PDB entry 2Z6U | X-ray diffraction, 2.72 A resolution | chains C and A of the 3 polymer chains in the assembly

Chain C:
Molecule: 12-nt DNA strand
Sequence (12 nucleotides; row label = number of the first residue in the row):
   402 GATAGCGCTA TC

Chain A:
Name: Modification methylase HhaI
Source organism: Haemophilus parahaemolyticus
Notes: EC 2.1.1.37
UniProt: P05102 (MTH1_HAEPH); residues 1-327 here = UniProt positions 1-327
Amino-acid sequence (327 residues; each row starts with the number of its first residue):
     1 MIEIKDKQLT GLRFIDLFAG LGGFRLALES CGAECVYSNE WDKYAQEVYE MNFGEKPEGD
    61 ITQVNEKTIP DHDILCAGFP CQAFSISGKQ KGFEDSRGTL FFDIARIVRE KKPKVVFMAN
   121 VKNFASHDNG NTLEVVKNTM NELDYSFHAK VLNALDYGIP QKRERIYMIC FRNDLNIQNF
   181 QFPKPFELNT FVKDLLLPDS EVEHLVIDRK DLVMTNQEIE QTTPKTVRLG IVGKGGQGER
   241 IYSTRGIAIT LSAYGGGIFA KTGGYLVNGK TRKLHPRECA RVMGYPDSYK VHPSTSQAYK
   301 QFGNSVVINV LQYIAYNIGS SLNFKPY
Sequence notes: engineered mutation Ala119 (Glu in P05102)
Residues lining bound ligands: S-adenosylhomocysteine (SAH): Phe18, Ala19, Gly20, Leu21, Gly22, Gly23, Phe24, Asn39, Glu40, Trp41, Asp42, Gly59, Asp60, Ile61, Thr62, Gly78, Phe79, Pro80, Leu100, Tyr285, Asn304, Ser305, Val306
Curated features (UniProtKB/Swiss-Prot):
  - active site: Cys81
  - mutagenesis: Cys81 (C81G: Cells die, loss of methyltransferase activity, binds DNA about 3-fold more tightly ...), Gln237 (Q237X: Decrease in enzyme activity due to 98%-99% loss of DNA-binding activity. No change in substrate specificity)

How chain C and chain A interact:
Residue-residue contacts - 27 pairs, chain C then chain A:
  DG402(C) with Tyr44(A), sugar contact
  DA403(C) with Ser294(A), hydrogen bond to the phosphate; Ser296(A), phosphate contact; Gln297(A), hydrogen bond to the phosphate
  DT404(C) with Ser296(A), phosphate contact
  DA405(C) with Tyr254(A), base contact; Gly256(A), base contact; Gly257(A), base contact; Ile258(A), phosphate contact; Ala260(A), base contact
  DG406(C) with Arg209(A), salt bridge to the phosphate; Glu239(A), sugar contact; Gly256(A), base contact; Gly257(A), hydrogen bond to the base
  DC407(C) with Lys234(A), salt bridge to the phosphate; Gln237(A), hydrogen bond to the base; Gly256(A), base contact; Gly257(A), base contact
  DG408(C) with Ser87(A), base contact; Gly236(A), base contact; Gln237(A), hydrogen bond to the base
  DT410(C) with Ile86(A), base contact; Gln90(A), phosphate contact
  DA411(C) with Ile86(A), sugar contact; Gln90(A), hydrogen bond to the phosphate; Asn123(A), sugar contact
  DT412(C) with Ser126(A), phosphate contact
Other interface residues (no listed pair), chain A (21 interface residues in all): Arg240, Gly255

In short:
10 residues of chain C face 21 of chain A across their interface; the contacts include 6 hydrogen bonds and 2
salt bridges. Among the polar pairs are DG406(C)-Gly257(A), DC407(C)-Gln237(A) and DG408(C)-Gln237(A). Bound
to chain A: S-adenosylhomocysteine.
Chain C is a 12-nt DNA strand and chain A is Modification methylase HhaI (Haemophilus parahaemolyticus); the
structure, Ternary structure of the Glu119Ala M.HhaI, C5-Cytosine DNA methyltransferase, with unmodified DNA
and AdoHcy, was determined by X-ray diffraction together with 2ZCJ from the same study.
